7Y3X - chain A; structure by X-ray diffraction, 2.14 A resolution.

== Chain A ==
Molecule: Questin oxidase
Source organism: Cercospora sojina
Notes: engineered mutation(s): H58F
Chain sequence (444 residues; each row starts with the number of its first residue):
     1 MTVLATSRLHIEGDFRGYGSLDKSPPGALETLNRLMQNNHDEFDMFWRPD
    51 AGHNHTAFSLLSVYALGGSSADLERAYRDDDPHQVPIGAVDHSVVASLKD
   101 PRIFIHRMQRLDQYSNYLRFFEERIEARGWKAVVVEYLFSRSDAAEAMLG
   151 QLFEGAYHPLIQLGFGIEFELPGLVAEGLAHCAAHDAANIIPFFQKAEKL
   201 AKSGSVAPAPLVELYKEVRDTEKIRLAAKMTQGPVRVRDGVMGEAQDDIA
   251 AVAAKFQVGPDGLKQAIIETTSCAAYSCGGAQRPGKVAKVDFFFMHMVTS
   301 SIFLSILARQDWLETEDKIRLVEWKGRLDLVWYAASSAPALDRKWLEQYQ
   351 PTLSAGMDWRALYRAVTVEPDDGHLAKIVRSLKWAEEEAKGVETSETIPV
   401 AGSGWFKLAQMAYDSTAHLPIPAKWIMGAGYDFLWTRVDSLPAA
Unresolved in the structure: 1, 442-444
Modified / non-standard residues: K377 (lysine nz-carboxylic acid; KCX)

== Summary ==
Chain A is Questin oxidase (Cercospora sojina); the structure, Crystal structure of BTG13 mutant (H58F), was
determined by X-ray diffraction, deposited together with 7Y3W and 7Y3Y.
